Entry 6P79 (X-ray diffraction, 1.58 A resolution); this record covers chains H and L.

Chain H:
Molecule: Engineered antibody heavy chain
Organism: Mus musculus
Notes: antibody fragment or engineered binder
Chain sequence (120 residues; row label = number of the first residue in the row):
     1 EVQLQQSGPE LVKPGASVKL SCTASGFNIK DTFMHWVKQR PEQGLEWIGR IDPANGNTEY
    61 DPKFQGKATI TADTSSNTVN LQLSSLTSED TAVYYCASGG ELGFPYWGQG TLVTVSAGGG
Unresolved in the structure: 120
Disulfide bonds: C22-C96

Chain L:
Molecule: Engineered antibody light chain
Organism: Mus musculus
Notes: antibody fragment or engineered binder
Chain sequence (127 residues; numbered 136 to 262; the number before each row is that of its first residue):
   136 GSDIQMTQSP AKLWASVGET VTITCRASGN IHNYLAWYQQ KQGKSPQLLV YNAKTLADGV
   196 PSRFSGSGSG TQYSLKINSL QPEDFGSYYC QHFWSTPWTF GGGTKLMIKR AGASGAEIEG
   256 RHHHHHH
Unresolved in the structure: 136-137, 246-262
Disulfide bonds: C160-C225
From the paper describing this entry:
  - contacts within the chain: K147-W149, W149-M242
  - conformationally variable residues (side-chain flip): W149

How chain H and chain L interact:
Pairs across the interface (39):
  H35(H) - W233(L)
  V37(H) - F235(L)  hydrophobic
  Q39(H) - Q175(L)  hydrogen bond
  Q39(H) - Y224(L)  hydrogen bond
  Q43(H) - Y224(L)  hydrogen bond (backbone-side chain)
  G44(H) - Y224(L)
  L45(H) - P181(L)  hydrophobic
  L45(H) - Y224(L)
  L45(H) - F235(L)
  W47(H) - Q226(L)
  W47(H) - P232(L)  hydrophobic
  W47(H) - W233(L)
  W47(H) - F235(L)
  R50(H) - T231(L)
  R50(H) - W233(L)
  E59(H) - T231(L)
  D61(H) - P232(L)
  P62(H) - D138(L)
  Y95(H) - Q175(L)  hydrogen bond
  Y95(H) - K179(L)
  Y95(H) - S180(L)
  G100(H) - F228(L)
  G100(H) - W233(L)
  E101(H) - Y169(L)
  E101(H) - F228(L)
  E101(H) - W233(L)
  L102(H) - L183(L)
  L102(H) - Y186(L)
  L102(H) - N187(L)
  G103(H) - Y173(L)
  G103(H) - F228(L)
  F104(H) - Y173(L)  hydrogen bond (backbone-side chain)
  F104(H) - L183(L)
  F104(H) - Q226(L)
  F104(H) - F228(L)  hydrophobic
  W107(H) - Y173(L)  hydrophobic
  W107(H) - P181(L)
  G108(H) - S180(L)  hydrogen bond (backbone-side chain)
  Q109(H) - S180(L)  hydrogen bond
Also at the interface, not in a pair above, chain H (24 interface residues in all): F33, E42, E46, P105
Also at the interface, not in a pair above, chain L (22 interface residues in all): A171, T234, G236, G237, K240

Summary:
24 residues of chain H face 22 of chain L across their interface; the contacts include 7 hydrogen bonds. Among
the polar pairs are Q39(H)-Q175(L), Q39(H)-Y224(L) and Q43(H)-Y224(L). The paper reports conformational
variability at W149(L); contacts within the chain involving W149(L), K147(L) and M242(L).
Here chain H is Engineered antibody heavy chain and chain L is Engineered antibody light chain, both from Mus
musculus. Entry 6P79 (Engineered single chain antibody C9+C14 ScFv) was determined by X-ray diffraction.
